PDB entry 3AU8 | X-ray diffraction, 1.86 A resolution | chains A and B

# Chain A (and B)
Protein: 1-deoxy-D-xylulose 5-phosphate reductoisomerase
Organism: Plasmodium falciparum
Notes: chain B of this document is another copy of the same molecule, construct and numbering; everything in this record applies to it too
Reference sequence: O96693 (O96693_PLAFA); numbering as in UniProt (aligned over 1-488)
Chain sequence (488 residues; numbered 1 to 488; the number before each row is that of its first residue):
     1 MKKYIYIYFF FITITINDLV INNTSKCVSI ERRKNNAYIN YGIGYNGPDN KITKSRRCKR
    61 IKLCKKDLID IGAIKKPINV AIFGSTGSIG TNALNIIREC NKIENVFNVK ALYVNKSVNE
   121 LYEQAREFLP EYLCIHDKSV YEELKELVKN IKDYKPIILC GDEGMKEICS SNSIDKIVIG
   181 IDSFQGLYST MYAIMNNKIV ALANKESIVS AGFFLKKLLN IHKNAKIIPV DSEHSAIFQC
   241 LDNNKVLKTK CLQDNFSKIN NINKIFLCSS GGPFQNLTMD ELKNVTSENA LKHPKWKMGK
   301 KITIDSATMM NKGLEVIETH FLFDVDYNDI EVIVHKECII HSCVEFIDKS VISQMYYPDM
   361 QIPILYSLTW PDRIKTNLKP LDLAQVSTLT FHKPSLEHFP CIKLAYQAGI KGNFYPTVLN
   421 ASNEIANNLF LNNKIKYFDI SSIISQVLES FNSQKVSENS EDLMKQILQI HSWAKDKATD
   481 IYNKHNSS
Unresolved in the structure: 1-76, 291-299, 485-488 (chain B: 1-76, 297-299, 485-488)
Bound ions: Mn2+: D231, E233, E315
Residues lining bound ligands: NADPH (NDP; NADPH dihydro-nicotinamide-adenine-dinucleotide phosphate): G84, S85, T86, G87, S88, I89, Y113, V114, N115, K116, S117, H136, G180, I181, D182, S183, Q185, A203, N204, K205, E206, D231, M360

# Chain A / chain B interface
Residue-residue contacts (93; chain A residue first):
  Q239(A) - S350(B)  hydrogen bond
  D242(A) - D242(B)
  D242(A) - N243(B)  hydrogen bond
  D242(A) - N244(B)
  D242(A) - P371(B)
  N243(A) - D242(B)  hydrogen bond (backbone-side chain)
  N244(A) - D242(B)
  N244(A) - N244(B)
  N244(A) - L247(B)
  K245(A) - P371(B)  hydrogen bond (side chain-backbone)
  K245(A) - D372(B)  salt bridge
  L247(A) - N244(B)
  N261(A) - R373(B)
  F266(A) - L381(B)
  I333(A) - A384(B)  hydrophobic
  C343(A) - M355(B)  hydrophobic
  E345(A) - P380(B)
  F346(A) - R373(B)
  I347(A) - R373(B)
  I347(A) - I374(B)
  I347(A) - K375(B)
  I347(A) - T376(B)  hydrogen bond (backbone-backbone)
  D348(A) - I362(B)
  D348(A) - R373(B)  salt bridge
  D348(A) - I374(B)  hydrogen bond (backbone-backbone)
  D348(A) - T376(B)  hydrogen bond (backbone-side chain)
  D348(A) - L378(B)
  K349(A) - Y356(B)
  K349(A) - T376(B)  hydrogen bond (side chain-backbone)
  K349(A) - L378(B)
  S350(A) - Q239(B)  hydrogen bond
  S350(A) - Q354(B)  hydrogen bond
  S350(A) - I362(B)
  S350(A) - R373(B)
  V351(A) - Q354(B)
  V351(A) - M355(B)  hydrogen bond (backbone-backbone)
  V351(A) - L381(B)  hydrophobic
  I352(A) - Q239(B)
  I352(A) - I352(B)  hydrophobic
  I352(A) - S353(B)
  I352(A) - Q354(B)
  S353(A) - I352(B)
  S353(A) - S353(B)  hydrogen bond (backbone-backbone)
  S353(A) - M355(B)
  Q354(A) - S350(B)  hydrogen bond
  Q354(A) - V351(B)
  Q354(A) - I352(B)
  M355(A) - C343(B)  hydrophobic
  M355(A) - V351(B)  hydrogen bond (backbone-backbone)
  M355(A) - S353(B)
  Y356(A) - K349(B)
  I362(A) - D348(B)
  I362(A) - S350(B)
  P371(A) - D242(B)
  D372(A) - K245(B)  salt bridge
  R373(A) - N261(B)
  R373(A) - F346(B)
  R373(A) - I347(B)
  R373(A) - D348(B)  salt bridge
  R373(A) - S350(B)
  I374(A) - I347(B)
  I374(A) - D348(B)  hydrogen bond (backbone-backbone)
  K375(A) - I347(B)
  T376(A) - I347(B)  hydrogen bond (backbone-backbone)
  T376(A) - D348(B)  hydrogen bond (side chain-backbone)
  T376(A) - K349(B)  hydrogen bond (backbone-side chain)
  L378(A) - D348(B)
  L378(A) - K349(B)
  P380(A) - E345(B)
  L381(A) - F266(B)
  D382(A) - K393(B)  salt bridge
  L383(A) - I333(B)  hydrophobic
  L383(A) - F391(B)
  A384(A) - I333(B)
  A384(A) - F391(B)
  A384(A) - H392(B)
  A384(A) - K393(B)
  S387(A) - L389(B)
  S387(A) - T390(B)
  S387(A) - F391(B)  hydrogen bond (backbone-backbone)
  T388(A) - T388(B)
  T388(A) - L389(B)
  T388(A) - T390(B)
  L389(A) - S387(B)
  L389(A) - T388(B)
  L389(A) - L389(B)  hydrogen bond (backbone-backbone)
  L389(A) - F391(B)  hydrophobic
  T390(A) - S387(B)
  F391(A) - L383(B)  hydrophobic
  F391(A) - A384(B)
  F391(A) - S387(B)  hydrogen bond (backbone-backbone)
  F391(A) - L389(B)  hydrophobic
  K393(A) - A384(B)
Interface residues without a listed pair, chain A (45 interface residues in all): L365, N377, K379, H392
Interface residues without a listed pair, chain B (44 interface residues in all): L365, N377, K379

# Overview
45 residues of chain A and 44 residues of chain B are in contact; the contacts include 21 hydrogen bonds and 5
salt bridges. Among the polar pairs are K245(A)-D372(B), D348(A)-R373(B) and D382(A)-K393(B). Bound to chain
A: NADPH. D231(A), E233(A) and E315(A) coordinate Mn2+.
Both chains are 1-deoxy-D-xylulose 5-phosphate reductoisomerase (Plasmodium falciparum). Entry 3AU8 (Crystal
structure of the ternary complex of an isomerase) was determined by X-ray diffraction, deposited together with
3AU9 and 3AUA.
